7Y1A - chains p and A of the 14 polymer chains in the assembly; structure by electron microscopy, 6.30 A resolution (low resolution: residue-level contacts below are approximate; hydrogen-bond / salt-bridge calls are withheld).

[Chain p]
Protein: Phycoerythrin alpha subunit
Organism: Porphyridium purpureum
Reference sequence: E2IH77 (E2IH77_PORPP); residue numbers follow UniProt; this construct covers 1-164
Amino-acid sequence (164 residues; row label = number of the first residue in the row):
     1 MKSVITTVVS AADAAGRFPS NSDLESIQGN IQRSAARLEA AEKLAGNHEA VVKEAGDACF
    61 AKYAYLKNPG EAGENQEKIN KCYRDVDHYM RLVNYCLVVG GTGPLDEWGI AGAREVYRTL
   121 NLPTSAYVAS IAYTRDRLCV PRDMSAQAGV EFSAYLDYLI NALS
Residues lining bound ligands:
  - phycoerythrobilin (PEB), molecule 1: Arg33, Gln147, Val150, Glu151
  - phycoerythrobilin (PEB), molecule 2: Lys43, Leu44, Asn47, Val51, Arg137, Leu138, Cys139, Arg142, Asp143
  - phycoerythrobilin (PEB), molecule 3: Ala72, Lys78, Lys81, Cys82, Arg84, Asp85, His88, Tyr89, Leu92, Tyr117, Leu120, Leu122, Pro123, Ala126, Tyr127

[Chain A]
Protein: LRH
Organism: Porphyridium purpureum
Amino-acid sequence (150 residues; numbered 1 to 150; the number before each row is that of its first residue; X marks 150 residues of unknown identity (built as UNK)):
     1 XXXXXXXXXX XXXXXXXXXX XXXXXXXXXX XXXXXXXXXX XXXXXXXXXX XXXXXXXXXX
    61 XXXXXXXXXX XXXXXXXXXX XXXXXXXXXX XXXXXXXXXX XXXXXXXXXX XXXXXXXXXX
   121 XXXXXXXXXX XXXXXXXXXX XXXXXXXXXX
Residues lining bound ligands:
  - phycoerythrobilin (PEB), molecule 1: UNK_33, UNK_35, UNK_149, UNK_150
  - phycoerythrobilin (PEB), molecule 2: UNK_113, UNK_116, UNK_117, UNK_120

[How chain p and chain A interact]
Chain p residues in contact with chain A, 9 residues: Asp13, Ala14, Ala15, Gly16, Arg17, Ile110, Ala111, Gly112, Arg114

[Summary]
Chain p and chain A make no direct contact in this assembly. Ligands of chain p: 3 copies of
phycoerythrobilin. Bound to chain A: phycoerythrobilin.
Chain p is Phycoerythrin alpha subunit and chain A is LRH, both from Porphyridium purpureum; the structure,
Lateral hexamer, was determined by electron microscopy.
